7NZ2 - chains C1 and E1 of the 44 polymer chains in the assembly; structure by electron microscopy, 11.00 A resolution (very low resolution: no residue pairs are listed; an interface is given only as per-side residue counts).

== Chain C1 ==
Protein: Chromosome partition protein MukF
Organism: Photorhabdus thracensis
UniProt: A0A0F7LMQ4 (A0A0F7LMQ4_9GAMM); residues 1-440 here = UniProt positions 1-440
Sequence (440 residues; each row starts with the number of its first residue):
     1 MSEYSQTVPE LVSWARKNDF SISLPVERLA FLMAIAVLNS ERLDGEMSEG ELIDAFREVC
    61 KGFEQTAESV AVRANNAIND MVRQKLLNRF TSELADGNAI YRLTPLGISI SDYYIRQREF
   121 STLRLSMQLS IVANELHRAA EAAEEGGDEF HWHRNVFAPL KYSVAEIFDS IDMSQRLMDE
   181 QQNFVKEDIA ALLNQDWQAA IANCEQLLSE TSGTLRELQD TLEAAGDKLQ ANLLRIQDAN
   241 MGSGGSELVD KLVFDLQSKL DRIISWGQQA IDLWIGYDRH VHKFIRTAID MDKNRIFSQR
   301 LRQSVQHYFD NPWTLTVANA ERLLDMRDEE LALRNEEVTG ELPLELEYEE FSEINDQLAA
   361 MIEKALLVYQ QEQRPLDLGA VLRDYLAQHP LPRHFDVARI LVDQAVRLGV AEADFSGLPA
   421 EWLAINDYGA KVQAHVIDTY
Disordered / not traced: 1-9

== Chain E1 ==
Protein: Chromosome partition protein MukE
Organism: Photorhabdus thracensis
UniProt: A0A0F7LPV6 (A0A0F7LPV6_9GAMM); residue numbers follow UniProt; this construct covers 1-240
Sequence (240 residues; numbered 1 to 240; the number before each row is that of its first residue):
     1 MSSTHIEQFM PVKLAQALAN SLFPELDSQL RAGRHIGIDD LDNHAFLMDF QEQLEEFYAR
    61 YNVELIRAPE GFFYLRPRST TLIPRSVLSE LDMMVGKILC YLYLSPERLA NQGIFTSQEL
   121 YEELISLADE GKLMKFVNQR SSGSDLDKQK LQEKVRTTLN RLRRLGMVYF LPNNNNKFTI
   181 TEAVFRFGAD VRSGDDPREI QLRMIRDGEA MPVEGSLSLD DSENDETPDN SAEGAGDEQP
Disordered / not traced: 1, 214-240

== Chain C1 / chain E1 interface ==
At this resolution (11 A) residue pairs are not listed: 32 residues of chain C1 and 56 of chain E1 lie at the interface.

== Overview ==
32 residues of chain C1 and 56 residues of chain E1 are in contact.
Chain C1 is Chromosome partition protein MukF and chain E1 is Chromosome partition protein MukE, both from
Photorhabdus thracensis; the structure, Cryo-EM structure of the MukBEF-MatP-DNA tetrad, was determined by
electron microscopy, deposited together with 7NYW, 7NYX, 7NYY, 7NYZ, 7NZ0, 7NZ3 and 7NZ4.
